PDB entry 7UIO | electron microscopy, 3.30 A resolution | chains AA and AE of the 80 polymer chains in the assembly

[Chain AA]
Molecule: DNA-directed RNA polymerase II subunit RPB1
Source organism: Saccharomyces cerevisiae S288C
Notes: EC 2.7.7.6
UniProtKB: P04050 (RPB1_YEAST); residue numbers follow UniProt; this construct covers 1-1453
Chain sequence (1453 residues; each row starts with the number of its first residue):
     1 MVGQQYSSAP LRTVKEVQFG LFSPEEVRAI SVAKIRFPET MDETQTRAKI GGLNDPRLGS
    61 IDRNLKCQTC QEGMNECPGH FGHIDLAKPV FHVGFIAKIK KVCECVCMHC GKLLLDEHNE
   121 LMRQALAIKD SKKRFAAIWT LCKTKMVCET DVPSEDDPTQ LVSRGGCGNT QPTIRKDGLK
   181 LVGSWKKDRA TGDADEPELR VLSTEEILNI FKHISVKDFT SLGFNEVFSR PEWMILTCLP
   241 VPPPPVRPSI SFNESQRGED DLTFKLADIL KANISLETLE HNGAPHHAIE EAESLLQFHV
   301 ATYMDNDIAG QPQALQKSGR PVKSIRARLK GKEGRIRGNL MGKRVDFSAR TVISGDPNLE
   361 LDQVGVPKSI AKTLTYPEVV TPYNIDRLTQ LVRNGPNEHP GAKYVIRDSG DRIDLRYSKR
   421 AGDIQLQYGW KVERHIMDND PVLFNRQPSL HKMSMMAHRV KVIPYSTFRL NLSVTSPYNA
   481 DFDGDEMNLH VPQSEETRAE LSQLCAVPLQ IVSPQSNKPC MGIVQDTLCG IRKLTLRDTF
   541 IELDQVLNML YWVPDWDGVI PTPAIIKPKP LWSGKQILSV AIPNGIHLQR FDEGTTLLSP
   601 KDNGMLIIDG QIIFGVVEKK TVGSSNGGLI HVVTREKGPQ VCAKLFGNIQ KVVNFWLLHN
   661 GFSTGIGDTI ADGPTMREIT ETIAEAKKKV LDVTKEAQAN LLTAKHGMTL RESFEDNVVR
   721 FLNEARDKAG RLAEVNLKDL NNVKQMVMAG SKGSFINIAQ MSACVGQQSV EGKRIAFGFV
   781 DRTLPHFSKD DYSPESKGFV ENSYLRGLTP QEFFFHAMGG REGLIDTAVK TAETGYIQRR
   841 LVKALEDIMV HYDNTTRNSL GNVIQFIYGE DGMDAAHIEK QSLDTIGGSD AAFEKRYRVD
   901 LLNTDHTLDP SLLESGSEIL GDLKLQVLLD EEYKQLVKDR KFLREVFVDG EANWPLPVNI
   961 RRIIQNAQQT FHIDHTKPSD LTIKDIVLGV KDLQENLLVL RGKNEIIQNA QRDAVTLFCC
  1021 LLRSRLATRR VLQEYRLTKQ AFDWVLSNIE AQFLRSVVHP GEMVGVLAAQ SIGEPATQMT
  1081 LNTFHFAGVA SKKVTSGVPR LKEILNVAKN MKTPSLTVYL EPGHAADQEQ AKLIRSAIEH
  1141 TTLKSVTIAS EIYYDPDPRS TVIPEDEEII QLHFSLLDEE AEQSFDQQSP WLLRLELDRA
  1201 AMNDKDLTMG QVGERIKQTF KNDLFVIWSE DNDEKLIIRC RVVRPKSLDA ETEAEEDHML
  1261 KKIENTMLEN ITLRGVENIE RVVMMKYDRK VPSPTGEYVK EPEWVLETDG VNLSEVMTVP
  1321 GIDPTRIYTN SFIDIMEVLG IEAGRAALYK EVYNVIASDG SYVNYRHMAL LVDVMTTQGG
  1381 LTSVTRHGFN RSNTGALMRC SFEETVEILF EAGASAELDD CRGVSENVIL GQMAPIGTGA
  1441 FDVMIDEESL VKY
Swiss-Prot annotation at these positions:
  - region: Pro-248 to Asp-260 (Lid loop), Asn-306 to Lys-323 (Rudder loop), Pro-810 to Glu-822 (Bridging helix)
  - binding site (Zn(2+)): Cys-67, Cys-70, Cys-77, His-80, Cys-107, Cys-110, Cys-148, Cys-167
  - binding site (Mg(2+)): Asp-481, Asp-483, Asp-485
  - cross-link (Glycyl lysine isopeptide (Lys-Gly)): Lys-695 (interchain with G-Cter in ubiquitin), Lys-1246 (interchain with G-Cter in ubiquitin), Lys-1350 (interchain with G-Cter in ubiquitin)
  - mutagenesis: Lys-1246 (K1246R: Impairs ubiquitination during transcription stress)

[Chain AE]
Molecule: DNA-directed RNA polymerases I, II, and III subunit RPABC1
Source organism: Saccharomyces cerevisiae S288C
UniProtKB: P20434 (RPAB1_YEAST); residues 1-215 here = UniProt positions 1-215
Chain sequence (215 residues; numbered 1 to 215; the number before each row is that of its first residue):
     1 MDQENERNIS RLWRAFRTVK EMVKDRGYFI TQEEVELPLE DFKAKYCDSM GRPQRKMMSF
    61 QANPTEESIS KFPDMGSLWV EFCDEPSVGV KTMKTFVIHI QEKNFQTGIF VYQNNITPSA
   121 MKLVPSIPPA TIETFNEAAL VVNITHHELV PKHIRLSSDE KRELLKRYRL KESQLPRIQR
   181 ADPVALYLGL KRGEVVKIIR KSETSGRYAS YRICM

[Interface between chain AA and chain AE]
Contacting residue pairs (69):
  Asp-853(AA) / Tyr-168(AE)
  Asp-853(AA) / Arg-169(AE)  salt bridge
  Arg-857(AA) / Tyr-168(AE)
  Arg-857(AA) / Leu-170(AE)
  Leu-860(AA) / Gln-174(AE)
  Gly-861(AA) / Gln-174(AE)
  Asn-862(AA) / Ser-173(AE)
  Asn-862(AA) / Gln-174(AE)
  Val-863(AA) / Leu-170(AE)  hydrophobic
  Val-863(AA) / Gln-174(AE)  hydrogen bond (backbone-backbone)
  Val-863(AA) / Pro-176(AE)
  Phe-866(AA) / Tyr-168(AE)  hydrophobic
  Phe-866(AA) / Leu-175(AE)  hydrophobic
  Phe-866(AA) / Tyr-208(AE)  hydrogen bond (backbone-side chain)
  Phe-866(AA) / Tyr-211(AE)  hydrophobic
  Ile-867(AA) / Tyr-208(AE)
  Gly-869(AA) / Thr-204(AE)  hydrogen bond (backbone-side chain)
  Glu-870(AA) / Ser-202(AE)  hydrogen bond
  Glu-870(AA) / Thr-204(AE)  hydrogen bond
  Glu-870(AA) / Ser-205(AE)
  Glu-870(AA) / Tyr-208(AE)
  Asp-871(AA) / Thr-204(AE)
  Asn-1004(AA) / Glu-163(AE)  hydrogen bond
  Asn-1004(AA) / Arg-167(AE)
  Ile-1006(AA) / Leu-164(AE)  hydrophobic
  Ile-1006(AA) / Tyr-168(AE)  hydrophobic
  Asp-1013(AA) / Ser-205(AE)
  Asp-1013(AA) / Arg-207(AE)  salt bridge
  Ala-1014(AA) / Ser-205(AE)
  Thr-1016(AA) / Ser-205(AE)
  Thr-1016(AA) / Arg-207(AE)
  Leu-1017(AA) / Glu-203(AE)
  Leu-1017(AA) / Ser-205(AE)
  Gln-1211(AA) / Gln-3(AE)
  Met-1317(AA) / Val-142(AE)
  Met-1317(AA) / Ile-144(AE)  hydrophobic
  Thr-1318(AA) / Arg-14(AE)  hydrogen bond (backbone-side chain)
  Thr-1318(AA) / Val-141(AE)
  Thr-1318(AA) / Val-142(AE)
  Pro-1320(AA) / Arg-14(AE)
  Pro-1324(AA) / Val-142(AE)  hydrophobic
  Pro-1324(AA) / His-147(AE)
  Thr-1325(AA) / His-146(AE)
  Thr-1325(AA) / Glu-148(AE)
  Ile-1327(AA) / His-147(AE)  hydrogen bond (backbone-side chain)
  Glu-1337(AA) / Pro-183(AE)
  Val-1338(AA) / Pro-183(AE)
  Leu-1339(AA) / Ile-144(AE)  hydrophobic
  Leu-1339(AA) / His-147(AE)
  Leu-1339(AA) / Val-150(AE)
  Leu-1339(AA) / Val-184(AE)
  Gly-1340(AA) / Asp-182(AE)
  Ile-1341(AA) / Asp-182(AE)
  Ile-1341(AA) / Arg-212(AE)
  Glu-1342(AA) / Pro-151(AE)
  Glu-1342(AA) / His-153(AE)  salt bridge
  Glu-1342(AA) / Val-184(AE)
  Ala-1343(AA) / Leu-149(AE)
  Arg-1345(AA) / Arg-200(AE)
  Tyr-1349(AA) / Glu-203(AE)
  Tyr-1365(AA) / Glu-203(AE)
  Tyr-1365(AA) / Thr-204(AE)
  Thr-1376(AA) / Arg-212(AE)  hydrogen bond (backbone-side chain)
  Thr-1377(AA) / Pro-176(AE)
  Thr-1377(AA) / Arg-177(AE)
  Gln-1378(AA) / Arg-177(AE)
  Gln-1378(AA) / Met-215(AE)
  Gly-1379(AA) / Arg-177(AE)  hydrogen bond (backbone-backbone)
  Gly-1379(AA) / Gln-179(AE)
Interface residues without a listed pair, chain AA (49 interface residues in all): Thr-855, Gln-865, Phe-942, Val-946, Phe-947, Arg-1215, Arg-1326, Met-1336, Ala-1346, Lys-1350, Arg-1366
Interface residues without a listed pair, chain AE (43 interface residues in all): Arg-11, Ala-138, Ile-178, Lys-201, Gly-206, Ser-210

[Overview]
49 residues of chain AA face 43 of chain AE across their interface, with 10 hydrogen bonds and 3 salt bridges.
Polar pairs include Asp-853(AA)/Arg-169(AE), Asp-1013(AA)/Arg-207(AE) and Glu-1342(AA)/His-153(AE). UniProt
lists 8 Zn2+-binding residues, 3 Mg2+-binding residues and one mutagenesis site on chain AA.
Chain AA is DNA-directed RNA polymerase II subunit RPB1 and chain AE is DNA-directed RNA polymerases I, II,
and III subunit RPABC1, both from Saccharomyces cerevisiae S288C; the structure, Mediator-PIC Early (Composite
Model), was determined by electron microscopy together with 7UI9, 7UIC, 7UIF, 7UIG, 7UIK and 7UIL from the
same study.
